Entry 8C5V (electron microscopy, 12.00 A resolution (very low resolution: no residue pairs are listed; an interface is given only as per-side residue counts)); this record covers chains A and E of the 20 polymer chains in the assembly.

[Chain A]
Molecule: Chemotaxis protein CheA
Organism: Escherichia coli
Notes: EC 2.7.13.3
Reference sequence: P07363 (CHEA_ECOLI); residue numbers follow UniProt; this construct covers 257-647
Chain sequence (391 residues; numbered 257 to 647; the number before each row is that of its first residue):
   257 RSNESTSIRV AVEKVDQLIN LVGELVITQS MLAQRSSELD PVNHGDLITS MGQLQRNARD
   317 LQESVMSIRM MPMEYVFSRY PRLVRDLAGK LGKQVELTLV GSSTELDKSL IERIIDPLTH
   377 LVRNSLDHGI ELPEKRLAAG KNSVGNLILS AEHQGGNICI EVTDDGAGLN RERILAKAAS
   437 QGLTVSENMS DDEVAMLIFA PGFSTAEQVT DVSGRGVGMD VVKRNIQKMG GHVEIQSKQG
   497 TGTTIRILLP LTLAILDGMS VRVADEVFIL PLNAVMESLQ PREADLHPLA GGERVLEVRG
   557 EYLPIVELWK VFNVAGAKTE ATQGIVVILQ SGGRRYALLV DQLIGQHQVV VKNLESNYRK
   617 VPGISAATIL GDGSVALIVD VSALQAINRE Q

[Chain E]
Molecule: Chemotaxis protein CheW
Organism: Escherichia coli
Reference sequence: P0A964 (CHEW_ECOLI); residues 15-157 here = UniProt positions 15-157
Chain sequence (143 residues; each row starts with the number of its first residue):
    15 SGQEFLVFTL GDEEYGIDIL KVQEIRGYDQ VTRIANTPAF IKGVTNLRGV IVPIVDLRIK
    75 FSQVDVDYND NTVVIVLNLG QRVVGIVVDG VSDVLSLTAE QIRPAPEFAV TLSTEYLTGL
   135 GALGDRMLIL VNIEKLLNSE EMA

[Chain A / chain E interface]
At this resolution (12 A) residue pairs are not listed: 20 residues of chain A and 21 of chain E lie at the interface.

[In short]
Chain A and chain E form an interface of 20 and 21 residues respectively.
Chain A is Chemotaxis protein CheA and chain E is Chemotaxis protein CheW, both from Escherichia coli; the
structure, Chemotaxis core signalling unit from E protein lysed E. coli cells, was determined by electron
microscopy.
